6TUY - chains A and B; structure by X-ray diffraction, 2.60 A resolution.

# Chain A
Protein: Lysine-specific histone demethylase 1A
Organism: Homo sapiens
Notes: EC 1.-.-.-
Reference sequence: O60341 (KDM1A_HUMAN); the author numbering skips numbers that UniProt does not, so the offset changes along the chain: 1-836 = UniProt 1-836; 853-868 = UniProt 837-852
Sequence (853 residues; each row starts with the number of its first residue; note: 16 numbers in that range are skipped by the numbering (no residue carries them; nothing is unmodelled there)):
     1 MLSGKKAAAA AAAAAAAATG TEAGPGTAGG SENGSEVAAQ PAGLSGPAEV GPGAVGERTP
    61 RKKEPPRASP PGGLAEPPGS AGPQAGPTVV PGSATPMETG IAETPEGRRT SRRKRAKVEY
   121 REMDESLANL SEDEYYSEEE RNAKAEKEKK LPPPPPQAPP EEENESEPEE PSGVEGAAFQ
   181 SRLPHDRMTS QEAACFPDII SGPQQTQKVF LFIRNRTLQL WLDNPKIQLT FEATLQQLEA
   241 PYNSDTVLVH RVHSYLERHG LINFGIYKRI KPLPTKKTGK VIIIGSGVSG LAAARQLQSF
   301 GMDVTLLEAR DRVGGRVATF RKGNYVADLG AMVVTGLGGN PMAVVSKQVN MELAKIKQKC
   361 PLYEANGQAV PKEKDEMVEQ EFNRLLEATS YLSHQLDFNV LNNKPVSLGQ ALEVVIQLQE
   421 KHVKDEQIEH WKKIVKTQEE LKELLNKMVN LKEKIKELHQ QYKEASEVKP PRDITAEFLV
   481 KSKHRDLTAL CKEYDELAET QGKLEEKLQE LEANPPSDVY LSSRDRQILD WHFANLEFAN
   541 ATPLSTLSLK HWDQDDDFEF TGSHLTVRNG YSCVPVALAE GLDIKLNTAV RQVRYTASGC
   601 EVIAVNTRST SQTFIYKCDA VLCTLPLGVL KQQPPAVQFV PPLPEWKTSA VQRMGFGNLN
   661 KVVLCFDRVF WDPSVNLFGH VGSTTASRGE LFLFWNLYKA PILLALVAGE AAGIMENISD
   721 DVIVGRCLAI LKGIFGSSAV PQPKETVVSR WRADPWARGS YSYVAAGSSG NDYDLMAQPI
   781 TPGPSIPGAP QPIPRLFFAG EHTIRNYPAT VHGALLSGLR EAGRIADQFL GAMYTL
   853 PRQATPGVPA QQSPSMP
Not modelled in the structure: 1-170, 854-869
Differences from the reference sequence: expression tag (869)
Residues lining bound ligands:
  - FAD (flavin-adenine dinucleotide): Ile284, Gly285, Ser286, Gly287, Val288, Ser289, Gly290, Leu307, Glu308, Ala309, Arg310, Val313, Gly314, Gly315, Arg316, Val317, Leu329, Gly330, Ala331, Met332, Val333, Thr588, Ala589, Val590, Thr624, Leu625, Pro626, Val629, Val637, Leu659, Lys661, Trp751, Trp756, Ser760, Tyr761, Gly800, Glu801, Ala809, Thr810, Val811, His812, Ala814
  - NY8 (N2-[3-(dimethylamino)propyl]-6,7-dimethoxy-N4-[1-(naphthalen-2-ylmethyl)piperidin-4-yl]quinazoline-2,4-diamine), molecule 1: Val333, Thr335, Phe382, Asn383, Leu386, Asn535, Leu536, Phe538, Ala539, Asn540, Trp552, Asp553, Asp555, Asp556, His564, Tyr761, Pro808
  - NY8, molecule 2: Gln358, Ala539, Asp556, Asp557, Glu559, His564, Tyr761, Pro808, Ala809, Thr810
  - NY8, molecule 3: Asp557, Phe558, Glu559

# Chain B
Protein: REST corepressor 1
Organism: Homo sapiens
Reference sequence: Q9UKL0 (RCOR1_HUMAN); residues -2 to 482 here correspond to UniProt positions 1-485 (UniProt number = residue number + 3)
Sequence (485 residues; numbered -2 to 482; the number before each row is that of its first residue; numbers below 1 keep their minus sign (Met-2 is residue -2)):
    -2 MPAMVEKGPE VSGKRRGRNN AAASASAAAA SAAASAACAS PAATAASGAA ASSASAAAAS
    58 AAAAPNNGQN KSLAAAAPNG NSSSNSWEEG SSGSSSDEEH GGGGMRVGPQ YQAVVPDFDP
   118 AKLARRSQER DNLGMLVWSP NQNLSEAKLD EYIAIAKEKH GYNMEQALGM LFWHKHNIEK
   178 SLADLPNFTP FPDEWTVEDK VLFEQAFSFH GKTFHRIQQM LPDKSIASLV KFYYSWKKTR
   238 TKTSVMDRHA RKQKREREES EDELEEANGN NPIDIEVDQN KESKKEVPPT ETVPQVKKEK
   298 HSTQAKNRAK RKPPKGMFLS QEDVEAVSAN ATAATTVLRQ LDMELVSVKR QIQNIKQTNS
   358 ALKEKLDGGI EPYRLPEVIQ KCNARWTTEE QLLAVQAIRK YGRDFQAISD VIGNKSVVQV
   418 KNFFVNYRRR FNIDEVLQEW EAEHGKEETN GPSNQKPVKS PDNSIKMPEE EDEAPVLDVR
   478 YASAS
Not modelled in the structure: -2 to 307, 442-482
Swiss-Prot annotation at these positions:
  - modified residue (Phosphoserine): Ser124, Ser257, Ser457
  - cross-link (Glycyl lysine isopeptide (Lys-Gly)): Lys119 (interchain with G-Cter in SUMO2), Lys294 (interchain with G-Cter in SUMO2), Lys463 (interchain with G-Cter in SUMO2)

# Chain A / chain B interface
Pairs across the interface (103; chain A residue first):
  Glu381(A) - Met314(B)
  Arg384(A) - Pro311(B)
  Arg384(A) - Lys312(B)  hydrogen bond (side chain-backbone)
  Arg384(A) - Gly313(B)
  Arg384(A) - Met314(B)
  Glu387(A) - Pro311(B)
  Ala388(A) - Met314(B)  hydrophobic
  Tyr391(A) - Arg308(B)
  Tyr391(A) - Lys309(B)
  Tyr391(A) - Pro310(B)
  Tyr391(A) - Leu316(B)  hydrophobic
  Gln395(A) - Arg308(B)  hydrogen bond (side chain-backbone)
  Leu396(A) - Leu316(B)
  Leu396(A) - Gln318(B)
  Phe398(A) - Val321(B)  hydrophobic
  Val415(A) - Met314(B)  hydrophobic
  Val415(A) - Leu316(B)  hydrophobic
  Gln417(A) - Val324(B)
  Gln417(A) - Ala331(B)
  Leu418(A) - Phe315(B)
  Leu418(A) - Asp320(B)
  Leu418(A) - Val321(B)  hydrophobic
  Leu418(A) - Val324(B)  hydrophobic
  Gln419(A) - Gly313(B)
  Gln419(A) - Met314(B)
  Gln419(A) - Phe315(B)  hydrogen bond (side chain-backbone)
  Glu420(A) - Leu335(B)
  Lys421(A) - Asp320(B)  salt bridge
  Lys421(A) - Val334(B)
  Lys421(A) - Leu335(B)
  His422(A) - Phe315(B)
  Lys424(A) - Leu335(B)
  Lys424(A) - Leu338(B)
  Lys424(A) - Asp339(B)  salt bridge
  Asp425(A) - Leu338(B)
  Gln427(A) - Leu342(B)
  Ile428(A) - Leu338(B)
  Ile428(A) - Leu342(B)
  Trp431(A) - Leu342(B)
  Trp431(A) - Val345(B)  hydrophobic
  Trp431(A) - Lys346(B)
  Trp431(A) - Ile349(B)  hydrophobic
  Lys432(A) - Glu341(B)  salt bridge
  Lys432(A) - Val345(B)
  Ile434(A) - Ile349(B)  hydrophobic
  Val435(A) - Val345(B)
  Val435(A) - Ile349(B)  hydrophobic
  Gln438(A) - Ile352(B)
  Gln438(A) - Lys353(B)
  Gln438(A) - Asn356(B)  hydrogen bond
  Glu439(A) - Gln348(B)  hydrogen bond
  Glu439(A) - Ile352(B)
  Leu441(A) - Asn356(B)
  Lys442(A) - Thr355(B)
  Lys442(A) - Asn356(B)
  Leu445(A) - Asn356(B)
  Leu445(A) - Leu359(B)  hydrophobic
  Leu445(A) - Lys360(B)
  Leu445(A) - Leu363(B)  hydrophobic
  Asn446(A) - Leu359(B)
  Met448(A) - Leu363(B)
  Val449(A) - Lys362(B)
  Val449(A) - Leu363(B)  hydrophobic
  Lys452(A) - Lys362(B)  hydrogen bond (side chain-backbone)
  Lys452(A) - Leu363(B)
  Lys452(A) - Gly366(B)
  Lys452(A) - Ile367(B)
  Ile455(A) - Ile367(B)  hydrophobic
  Ile455(A) - Tyr370(B)  hydrophobic
  Lys456(A) - Tyr370(B)
  His459(A) - Pro369(B)
  His459(A) - Tyr370(B)
  Tyr462(A) - Leu372(B)  hydrophobic
  Ile474(A) - Leu389(B)  hydrophobic
  Ile474(A) - Gln393(B)  hydrogen bond (backbone-side chain)
  Thr475(A) - Gln393(B)
  Phe478(A) - Leu390(B)  hydrophobic
  Phe478(A) - Gln393(B)
  Phe478(A) - Ala394(B)
  Phe478(A) - Lys397(B)
  Lys481(A) - Leu390(B)
  Lys481(A) - Val408(B)
  Lys481(A) - Ile409(B)
  Ser482(A) - Lys397(B)  hydrogen bond
  Ser482(A) - Tyr398(B)
  Ser482(A) - Val408(B)
  His484(A) - Leu372(B)
  His484(A) - Pro373(B)  hydrogen bond (side chain-backbone)
  Arg485(A) - Tyr398(B)
  Arg485(A) - Ala404(B)
  Arg485(A) - Asp407(B)  salt bridge
  Arg485(A) - Val408(B)
  Asp486(A) - Lys397(B)  salt bridge
  Asp486(A) - Tyr398(B)  hydrogen bond
  Leu487(A) - Tyr370(B)
  Leu487(A) - Leu372(B)  hydrophobic
  Thr488(A) - Leu372(B)
  Cys491(A) - Ile367(B)  hydrophobic
  Tyr494(A) - Leu363(B)
  Tyr494(A) - Gly366(B)
  Tyr494(A) - Ile367(B)  hydrophobic
  Asp495(A) - Arg371(B)  salt bridge
  Glu505(A) - Lys360(B)  salt bridge
Also at the interface, not in a pair above, chain A (55 interface residues in all): Leu385, Leu392, Leu401, Glu477, Glu512
Also at the interface, not in a pair above, chain B (54 interface residues in all): Ser325, Asp364, Glu374, Glu386, Asp401

# Overview
Chain A and chain B form an interface of 55 and 54 residues respectively; the contacts include 10 hydrogen
bonds and 7 salt bridges. Polar contacts include Lys421(A)-Asp320(B), Lys424(A)-Asp339(B) and
Lys432(A)-Glu341(B). Chain A binds flavin-adenine dinucleotide and 3 copies of compound NY8.
Here chain A is Lysine-specific histone demethylase 1A and chain B is REST corepressor 1, both from Homo
sapiens. Entry 6TUY (Human LSD1/CoREST bound to the quinazoline inhibitor MC4106) was determined by X-ray
diffraction.
